Entry 7TFC (electron microscopy, 1.96 A resolution); this record covers chains T and V of the 28 polymer chains in the assembly.

Chain T:
Protein: Glutamine synthetase
From: Bacillus subtilis
Notes: EC 6.3.1.2
UniProt: A0A085CCI2 (A0A085CCI2_BACIU); numbering as in UniProt (aligned over 1-444)
Chain sequence (464 residues; numbered -19 to 444; the number before each row is that of its first residue; numbers below 1 keep their minus sign (Met-19 is residue -19)):
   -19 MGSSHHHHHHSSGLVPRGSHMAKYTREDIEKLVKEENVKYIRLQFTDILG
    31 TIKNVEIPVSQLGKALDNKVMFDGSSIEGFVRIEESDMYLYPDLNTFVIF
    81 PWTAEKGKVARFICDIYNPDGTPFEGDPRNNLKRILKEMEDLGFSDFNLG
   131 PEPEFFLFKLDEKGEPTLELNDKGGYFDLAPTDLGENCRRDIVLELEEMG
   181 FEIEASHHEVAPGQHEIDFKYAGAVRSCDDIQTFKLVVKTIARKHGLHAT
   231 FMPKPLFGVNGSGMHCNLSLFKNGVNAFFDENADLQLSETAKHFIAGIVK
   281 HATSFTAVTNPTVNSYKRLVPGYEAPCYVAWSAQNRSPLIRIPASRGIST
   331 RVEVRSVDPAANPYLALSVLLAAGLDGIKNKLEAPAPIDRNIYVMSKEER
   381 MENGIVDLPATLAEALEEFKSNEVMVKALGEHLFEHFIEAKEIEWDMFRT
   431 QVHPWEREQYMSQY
Not modelled in the structure: -19 to 1
Differences from the reference sequence: initiating methionine (-19); expression tag (-18 to 0)
Bound ions: Mg2+ site 1: Glu132, Glu333; Mg2+ site 2: Glu134, Glu189, Glu196
Residues lining bound ligands: glutamine (GLN): Glu134, Tyr156, Glu189, Val190, Gln194, Asn240, Gly241, Ser242, Gly243, His245, Arg298, Tyr303, Glu304, Ala305, Arg335
What the authors report for this chain:
  - binding site for glutamine: Glu304
  - catalytic residues: Glu304, Arg316 (citing earlier work)

Chain V:
Protein: GlnR C-tail peptide
UniProt: P37582 (GLNR_BACSU); residues 1-10 here correspond to UniProt positions 124-133 (UniProt number = residue number + 123)
Chain sequence (10 residues; numbered 1 to 10; the number before each row is that of its first residue):
     1 TFRQGDMSRF

Chain T / chain V interface:
Contacting residue pairs - 13 pairs, chain T then chain V:
  Phe60(T) - Asp6(V)
  Phe60(T) - Met7(V)
  Phe60(T) - Arg9(V)
  Phe60(T) - Phe10(V)  hydrophobic
  Val61(T) - Arg3(V)
  Arg62(T) - Arg3(V)
  Arg62(T) - Asp6(V)  salt bridge
  Ile63(T) - Phe2(V)  hydrophobic
  Ile63(T) - Arg3(V)
  Glu419(T) - Arg3(V)  salt bridge
  Ile423(T) - Met7(V)  hydrophobic
  Glu424(T) - Phe10(V)
  Met427(T) - Phe10(V)  hydrophobic
Interface residues without a listed pair, chain T (9 interface residues in all): Leu29

Summary:
The interface between chain T and chain V involves 9 residues on one side and 6 on the other, with 2 salt
bridges. Polar pairs include Arg62(T)-Asp6(V) and Glu419(T)-Arg3(V). Ligands of chain T: glutamine. From the
paper: catalytic residues Glu304(T) and Arg316(T); a binding site for glutamine at Glu304(T).
Here chain T is Glutamine synthetase (Bacillus subtilis) and chain V is GlnR C-tail peptide. Entry 7TFC (B.
subtilis GS(14)-Q-GlnR peptide) was determined by electron microscopy together with 7TEA, 7TEC, 7TF6, 7TF9,
7TFA and 7TFB from the same study.
